8A18 - chains AAA and BBB of the 3 polymer chains in the assembly; structure by X-ray diffraction, 1.63 A resolution.

# Chain AAA
Protein: Urease subunit gamma
Organism: Sporosarcina pasteurii
Notes: EC 3.5.1.5
UniProtKB: P41022 (URE3_SPOPA); numbering as in UniProt (aligned over 1-100)
Amino-acid sequence (100 residues; numbered 1 to 100; the number before each row is that of its first residue):
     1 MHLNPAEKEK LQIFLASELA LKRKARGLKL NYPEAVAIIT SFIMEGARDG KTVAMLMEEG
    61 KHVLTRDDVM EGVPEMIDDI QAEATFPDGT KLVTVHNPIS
Modified / non-standard residues: Met1 (N-carboxymethionine; CXM)
Differences from the reference sequence: variant Ala20 (Leu in P41022), Lys22 (Arg in P41022)

# Chain BBB
Protein: Urease subunit beta
Organism: Sporosarcina pasteurii
Notes: EC 3.5.1.5
UniProtKB: P41021 (URE2_SPOPA); residues 5-126 here = UniProt positions 5-126
Amino-acid sequence (122 residues; numbered 5 to 126; the number before each row is that of its first residue):
     5 NYIVPGEYRV AEGEIEINAG REKTTIRVSN TGDRPIQVGS HIHFVEVNKE LLFDRAEGIG
    65 RRLNIPSGTA ARFEPGEEME VELTELGGNR EVFGISDLTN GSVDNKELIL QRAKELGYKG
   125 VE

# Interface between chain AAA and chain BBB
Pairs across the interface (11):
  Arg66(AAA) - Tyr6(BBB)  hydrogen bond
  Glu71(AAA) - Asn5(BBB)
  Glu71(AAA) - Tyr6(BBB)
  Glu71(AAA) - Ile7(BBB)  hydrogen bond (side chain-backbone)
  Gly72(AAA) - Tyr6(BBB)  hydrogen bond (backbone-side chain)
  Gly72(AAA) - Ile7(BBB)
  Gly72(AAA) - Pro9(BBB)
  Pro74(AAA) - Tyr6(BBB)
  Glu75(AAA) - Tyr6(BBB)  hydrogen bond
  Glu75(AAA) - Val8(BBB)
  Met76(AAA) - Pro9(BBB)  hydrophobic

# In short
Chain AAA and chain BBB form an interface of 6 and 5 residues respectively, with 4 hydrogen bonds. Polar pairs
include Arg66(AAA)-Tyr6(BBB), Glu71(AAA)-Ile7(BBB) and Gly72(AAA)-Tyr6(BBB).
Here chain AAA is Urease subunit gamma and chain BBB is Urease subunit beta, both from Sporosarcina pasteurii.
Entry 8A18 (1.63 A resolution hydroquinone inhibited Sporosarcina pasteurii urease) was determined by X-ray
diffraction.
